8FFR - chains C and W of the 12 polymer chains in the assembly; structure by X-ray diffraction, 3.49 A resolution.

[Chain C]
Protein: Nucleoprotein
Source organism: Rabies virus CVS-11
UniProt: A8VR20 (A8VR20_9RHAB); numbering as in UniProt (aligned over 1-450)
Sequence (450 residues; row label = number of the first residue in the row):
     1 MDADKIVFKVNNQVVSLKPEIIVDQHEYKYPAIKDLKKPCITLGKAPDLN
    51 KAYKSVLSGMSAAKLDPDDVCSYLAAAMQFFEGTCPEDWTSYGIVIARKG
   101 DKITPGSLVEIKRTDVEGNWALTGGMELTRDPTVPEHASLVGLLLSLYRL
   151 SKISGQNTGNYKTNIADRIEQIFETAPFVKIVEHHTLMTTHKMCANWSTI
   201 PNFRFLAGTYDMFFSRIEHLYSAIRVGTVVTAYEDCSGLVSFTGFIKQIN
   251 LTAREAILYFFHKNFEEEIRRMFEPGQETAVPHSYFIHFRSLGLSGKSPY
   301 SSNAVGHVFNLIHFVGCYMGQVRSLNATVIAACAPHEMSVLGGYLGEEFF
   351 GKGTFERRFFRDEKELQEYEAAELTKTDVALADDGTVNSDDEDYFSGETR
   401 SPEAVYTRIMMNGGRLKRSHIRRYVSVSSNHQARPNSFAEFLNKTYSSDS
Unresolved in the structure: 1-5, 373-397, 449-450

[Chain W]
Molecule: 99-nt RNA strand
Sequence (99 nucleotides; each row starts with the number of its first residue):
     1 CCCCCCCACCCACAAAAACCACAACACCCACAAACCCAAAAAACCCCACA
    51 ACCCCCCCACACCCCACCAACCCCACAAACCCCACACACCCCACAAAAC

[Chain C / chain W interface]
Pairs across the interface - 40 pairs, chain C then chain W:
  Arg149(C) with A66(W), salt bridge to the phosphate; C67(W), salt bridge to the phosphate
  Gln156(C) with C64(W), base contact
  Asn157(C) with C64(W), base contact
  Thr158(C) with C64(W), sugar contact
  Tyr161(C) with C64(W), sugar contact; A66(W), hydrogen bond to the phosphate
  Ile165(C) with A66(W), phosphate contact
  Ile172(C) with C67(W), base contact
  Glu218(C) with C68(W), sugar contact
  Ser222(C) with C67(W), base contact
  Ala223(C) with C67(W), base contact
  Arg225(C) with C67(W), hydrogen bond to the sugar; C68(W), phosphate contact
  Val226(C) with C67(W), hydrogen bond to the sugar
  Val229(C) with A66(W), base contact; C67(W), phosphate contact
  Val230(C) with A66(W), base contact
  Ala232(C) with A66(W), base contact
  Asp235(C) with C60(W), hydrogen bond to the sugar; A61(W), phosphate contact; C62(W), phosphate contact
  Cys236(C) with C62(W), hydrogen bond to the phosphate
  Ser237(C) with C62(W), hydrogen bond to the phosphate
  Arg290(C) with C60(W), hydrogen bond to the sugar
  Lys297(C) with A61(W), phosphate contact
  Ser298(C) with A61(W), hydrogen bond to the phosphate
  Ser301(C) with C62(W), phosphate contact
  Ser302(C) with C62(W), hydrogen bond to the phosphate
  Asn303(C) with C62(W), base contact
  Phe309(C) with C63(W), phosphate contact
  Arg323(C) with C63(W), salt bridge to the phosphate
  Asn326(C) with C63(W), sugar contact
  Ala327(C) with C63(W), phosphate contact
  Thr328(C) with C62(W), sugar contact; C63(W), hydrogen bond to the phosphate
  Arg434(C) with C63(W), hydrogen bond to the sugar; C64(W), base contact; C65(W), salt bridge to the phosphate
  Pro435(C) with C64(W), base contact
Also at the interface, not in a pair above, chain C (34 interface residues in all): Lys152, Thr199, Arg204
Also at the interface, not in a pair above, chain W (10 interface residues in all): A59

[Overview]
34 residues of chain C and 10 residues of chain W are in contact; the contacts include 11 hydrogen bonds and 4
salt bridges. Polar pairs include Arg225(C)-C67(W), Val226(C)-C67(W) and Asp235(C)-C60(W).
Here chain C is Nucleoprotein (Rabies virus CVS-11) and chain W is a 99-nt RNA strand. Entry 8FFR (Revised
structure of the rabies virus nucleoprotein-RNA complex) was determined by X-ray diffraction, deposited
together with 8B8V.
